5E6I - chains I and K of the 5 polymer chains in the assembly; structure by X-ray diffraction, 4.00 A resolution.

== Chain I ==
Molecule: HLA class I histocompatibility antigen, A-2 alpha chain
Source organism: Homo sapiens
UniProt: P01892 (1A02_HUMAN); residues 1-275 here correspond to UniProt positions 25-299 (UniProt number = residue number + 24)
Sequence (276 residues; each row starts with the number of its first residue; numbering starts at 0):
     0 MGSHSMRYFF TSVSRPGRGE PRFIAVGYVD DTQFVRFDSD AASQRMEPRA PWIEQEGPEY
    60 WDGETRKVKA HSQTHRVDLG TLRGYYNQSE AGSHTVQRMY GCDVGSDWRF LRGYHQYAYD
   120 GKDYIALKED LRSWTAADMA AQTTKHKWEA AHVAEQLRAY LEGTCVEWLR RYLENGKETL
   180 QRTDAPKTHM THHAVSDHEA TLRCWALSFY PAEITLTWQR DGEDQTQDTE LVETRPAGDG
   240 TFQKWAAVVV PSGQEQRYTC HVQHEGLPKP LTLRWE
Disordered / not traced: 0, 194-198, 221-226, 250-251, 275
Sequence notes: initiating methionine (0)
Disulfide bonds: Cys-101/Cys-164, Cys-203/Cys-259

== Chain K ==
Molecule: Matrix protein 1
UniProt: E9P5U1 (E9P5U1_9INFA); residues 1-9 here correspond to UniProt positions 2-10 (UniProt number = residue number + 1)
Sequence (9 residues; row label = number of the first residue in the row):
     1 GILGFVFTL

== Chain I / chain K interface ==
Contacting residue pairs - 34 pairs, chain I then chain K:
  Met-5(I) / Gly-1(K)
  Tyr-7(I) / Gly-1(K)  hydrogen bond (side chain-backbone)
  Tyr-7(I) / Ile-2(K)  hydrophobic
  Phe-9(I) / Ile-2(K)  hydrophobic
  Tyr-59(I) / Gly-1(K)
  Glu-63(I) / Gly-1(K)
  Glu-63(I) / Ile-2(K)
  Lys-66(I) / Ile-2(K)
  His-70(I) / Ile-2(K)
  His-70(I) / Leu-3(K)
  His-70(I) / Val-6(K)
  Thr-73(I) / Val-6(K)
  Thr-73(I) / Phe-7(K)
  Thr-73(I) / Thr-8(K)
  Asp-77(I) / Thr-8(K)
  Asp-77(I) / Leu-9(K)  hydrogen bond (side chain-backbone)
  Arg-97(I) / Leu-3(K)
  Arg-97(I) / Val-6(K)
  Arg-97(I) / Phe-7(K)
  Tyr-99(I) / Ile-2(K)
  Tyr-99(I) / Leu-3(K)  hydrophobic
  His-114(I) / Phe-7(K)
  Tyr-116(I) / Phe-7(K)
  Tyr-116(I) / Leu-9(K)  hydrophobic
  Tyr-123(I) / Leu-9(K)  hydrophobic
  Thr-143(I) / Leu-9(K)
  Trp-147(I) / Phe-7(K)  hydrophobic
  Trp-147(I) / Leu-9(K)  hydrophobic
  Leu-156(I) / Phe-5(K)  hydrophobic
  Tyr-159(I) / Gly-1(K)  hydrogen bond (side chain-backbone)
  Tyr-159(I) / Ile-2(K)  hydrogen bond (side chain-backbone)
  Tyr-159(I) / Leu-3(K)  hydrogen bond (side chain-backbone)
  Trp-167(I) / Gly-1(K)
  Tyr-171(I) / Gly-1(K)  hydrogen bond (side chain-backbone)
Other interface residues (no listed pair), chain I (23 interface residues in all): Ala-69, Thr-80, Val-152

== Overview ==
The interface between chain I and chain K involves 23 residues on one side and 8 on the other, with 6 hydrogen
bonds. Polar pairs include Tyr-7(I)/Gly-1(K), Asp-77(I)/Leu-9(K) and Tyr-159(I)/Gly-1(K).
Chain I is HLA class I histocompatibility antigen, A-2 alpha chain (Homo sapiens) and chain K is Matrix
protein 1; the structure, Crystal structure of TCR PF8 in complex with flu MP(58-66) epitope presented by
HLA-A2, was determined by X-ray diffraction.
